Entry 7MLX (X-ray diffraction, 2.09 A resolution); this record covers chains H and L of the 3 polymer chains in the assembly.

Chain H:
Name: BL3-6 Fab Heavy Chain
From: Homo sapiens
Notes: antibody fragment or engineered binder
Sequence (233 residues; each row starts with the number of its first residue):
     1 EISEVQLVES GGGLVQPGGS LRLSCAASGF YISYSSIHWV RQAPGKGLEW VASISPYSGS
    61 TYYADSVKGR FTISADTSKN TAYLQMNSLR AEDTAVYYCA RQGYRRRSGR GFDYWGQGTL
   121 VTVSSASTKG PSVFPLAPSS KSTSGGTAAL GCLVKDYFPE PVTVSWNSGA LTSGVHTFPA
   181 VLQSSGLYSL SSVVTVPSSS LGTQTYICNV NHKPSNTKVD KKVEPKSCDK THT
Unresolved in the structure: 1-3, 140-146, 227-233
Cystine bridges: C25-C99, C152-C208

Chain L:
Name: BL3-6 Fab Light Chain
From: Homo sapiens
Notes: antibody fragment or engineered binder
Sequence (215 residues; row label = number of the first residue in the row):
     1 SDIQMTQSPS SLSASVGDRV TITCRASQSV SSAVAWYQQK PGKAPKLLIY SASSLYSGVP
    61 SRFSGSRSGT DFTLTISSLQ PEDFATYYCQ QSYSFPNTFG EGTKVEIKRT VAAPSVFIFP
   121 PSDEQLKSGT ASVVCLLNNF YPREAKVQWK VDNALQSGNS QESVTEQDSA DSTYSLSSTL
   181 TLSKADYEKH KVYACEVTHQ GLSSPVTKSF NRGEC
Unresolved in the structure: 1, 215
Cystine bridges: C24-C89, C135-C195

Interface between chain H and chain L:
Residue-residue contacts (66; chain H residue first):
  V40(H) - F99(L)  hydrophobic
  Q42(H) - Q39(L)  hydrogen bond
  Q42(H) - Y88(L)  hydrogen bond
  K46(H) - Y88(L)
  G47(H) - Y88(L)
  L48(H) - P45(L)  hydrophobic
  L48(H) - Y88(L)
  L48(H) - F99(L)
  W50(H) - F95(L)  hydrophobic
  W50(H) - P96(L)  hydrophobic
  W50(H) - N97(L)
  W50(H) - F99(L)
  S53(H) - F95(L)
  Y62(H) - F95(L)  hydrophobic
  D65(H) - D2(L)
  Y98(H) - Q39(L)
  Y98(H) - K43(L)  hydrogen bond (side chain-backbone)
  Y98(H) - A44(L)  hydrophobic
  R107(H) - Y50(L)  hydrogen bond (backbone-side chain)
  S108(H) - Y50(L)
  G109(H) - Y50(L)
  G109(H) - S51(L)
  R110(H) - S92(L)  hydrogen bond (side chain-backbone)
  R110(H) - Y93(L)
  G111(H) - Y37(L)
  G111(H) - L47(L)
  F112(H) - Y37(L)  hydrogen bond (backbone-side chain)
  F112(H) - L47(L)
  F112(H) - Q90(L)
  D113(H) - L47(L)
  D113(H) - Y56(L)
  W115(H) - Y37(L)  hydrophobic
  W115(H) - A44(L)  hydrophobic
  W115(H) - P45(L)
  G116(H) - A44(L)
  F134(H) - S122(L)
  F134(H) - Q125(L)
  P135(H) - S122(L)
  P135(H) - E124(L)
  L136(H) - F119(L)  hydrophobic
  A137(H) - F119(L)
  S139(H) - F117(L)
  A149(H) - F117(L)  hydrophobic
  A149(H) - F119(L)
  L153(H) - S132(L)
  K155(H) - Q125(L)
  K155(H) - S132(L)
  H176(H) - N138(L)  hydrogen bond
  H176(H) - N139(L)  hydrogen bond
  H176(H) - S175(L)  hydrogen bond
  F178(H) - L136(L)  hydrophobic
  F178(H) - S163(L)
  F178(H) - T165(L)
  F178(H) - S175(L)
  F178(H) - L176(L)
  F178(H) - S177(L)
  P179(H) - S163(L)  hydrogen bond (backbone-side chain)
  P179(H) - V164(L)
  V181(H) - Q161(L)
  V181(H) - E162(L)
  V181(H) - S163(L)
  L182(H) - Q161(L)  hydrogen bond (backbone-side chain)
  Q183(H) - Q161(L)
  V193(H) - L136(L)  hydrophobic
  T195(H) - N138(L)
  K226(H) - P120(L)
Interface residues without a listed pair, chain H (46 interface residues in all): H38, E49, Y63, A64, Y114, T147, L150, T177, S191, K221
Interface residues without a listed pair, chain L (42 interface residues in all): A33, A35, E101, T130, V134, D168

Overview:
46 residues of chain H and 42 residues of chain L are in contact, with 11 hydrogen bonds. Polar contacts
include Q42(H)-Q39(L), Q42(H)-Y88(L) and Y98(H)-K43(L).
Here chain H is BL3-6 Fab Heavy Chain and chain L is BL3-6 Fab Light Chain, both from Homo sapiens. Entry 7MLX
(SARS-CoV-2 programmed -1 frameshifting element three stem H-type pseudoknot) was determined by X-ray
diffraction.
